PDB entry 3U6S | X-ray diffraction, 1.77 A resolution | chains A and C of the 3 polymer chains in the assembly

# Chain A
Protein: Formamidopyrimidine-DNA glycosylase
From: Geobacillus stearothermophilus
Notes: EC 3.2.2.23
UniProt: P84131 (P84131_GEOSE); numbering as in UniProt (aligned over 2-274)
Amino-acid sequence (273 residues; numbered 2 to 274; the number before each row is that of its first residue):
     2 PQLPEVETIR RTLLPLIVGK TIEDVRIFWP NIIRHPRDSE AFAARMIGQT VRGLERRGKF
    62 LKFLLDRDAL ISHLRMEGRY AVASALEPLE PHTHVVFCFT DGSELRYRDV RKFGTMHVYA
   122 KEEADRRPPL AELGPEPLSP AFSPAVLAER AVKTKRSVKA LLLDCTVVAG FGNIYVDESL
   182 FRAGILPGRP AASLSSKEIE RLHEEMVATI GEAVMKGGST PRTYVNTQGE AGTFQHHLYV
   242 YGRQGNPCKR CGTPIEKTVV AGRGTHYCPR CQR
Not modelled in the structure: 217-237
Differences from the reference sequence: engineered mutation Cys166 (Gln in P84131), Pro222 (Val in P84131)
What the authors report for this chain:
  - binding site for the 16-nt DNA strand (chain C): Phe114
  - conformationally variable residues (order/disorder transition): Lys217 to His237

# Chain C
Molecule: 16-nt DNA strand
Sequence (16 nucleotides; row label = number of the first residue in the row):
     1 TGCGTCTGGA XCTACC
Not modelled in the structure: 1-3, 16
Modified residues: 08Q (5'-O-{(S)-hydroxy[(2-sulfanylethyl)amino]phosphoryl}thymidine) at position 11

# Interface between chain A and chain C
Pairs across the interface - 23 pairs, chain A then chain C:
  Lys60(A) - DG9(C)  phosphate contact
  Lys60(A) - DA10(C)  phosphate contact
  Phe61(A) - DA10(C)  sugar contact
  His74(A) - DG9(C)  hydrogen bond to the phosphate
  His74(A) - DA10(C)  salt bridge to the phosphate
  Arg76(A) - DG9(C)  hydrogen bond to the base
  Arg76(A) - DA10(C)  hydrogen bond to the sugar
  Met77(A) - DG8(C)  phosphate contact
  Met77(A) - DG9(C)  phosphate contact
  Arg112(A) - DG8(C)  base contact
  Phe114(A) - DG8(C)  base contact
  Phe114(A) - DG9(C)  base contact
  Pro130(A) - 08Q_11(C)  base contact
  Glu133(A) - 08Q_11(C)  base contact
  Leu134(A) - 08Q_11(C)  base contact
  Cys166(A) - 08Q_11(C)  covalent bond
  Thr167(A) - 08Q_11(C)  base contact
  Asn174(A) - DG9(C)  hydrogen bond to the phosphate
  Gly263(A) - DG8(C)  phosphate contact
  Arg264(A) - DG8(C)  salt bridge to the phosphate
  Arg264(A) - DG9(C)  hydrogen bond to the base
  Arg264(A) - DA10(C)  base contact
  Gly265(A) - DG8(C)  hydrogen bond to the phosphate
Interface residues without a listed pair, chain A (21 interface residues in all): Gln3, Pro129, Ala132, Leu164, Gly171
Interface residues without a listed pair, chain C (5 interface residues in all): DC12

# In short
Chain A and chain C form an interface of 21 and 5 residues respectively; the contacts include 1 covalent bond,
6 hydrogen bonds and 2 salt bridges. Among the polar pairs are Arg76(A)-DG9(C), Arg264(A)-DG9(C) and
Arg76(A)-DA10(C). From the paper: a binding site for the 16-nt DNA strand (chain C) at Phe114(A);
conformational variability at Lys217(A).
Chain A is Formamidopyrimidine-DNA glycosylase (Geobacillus stearothermophilus) and chain C is a 16-nt DNA
strand; the structure, MutM set 1 TpG, was determined by X-ray diffraction, deposited together with 3U6D,
3U6E, 3U6L, 3U6M, 3U6O and 3U6P.
